3IT1 - chains A and B; structure by X-ray diffraction, 1.69 A resolution.

# Chain A (and B)
Molecule: Acid phosphatase
From: Francisella tularensis subsp. holarctica
Notes: EC 3.1.3.2; chain B of this document is another copy of the same molecule, construct and numbering; everything in this record applies to it too
Reference sequence: Q2A612 (Q2A612_FRATH); residues 2-336 here correspond to UniProt positions 17-351 (UniProt number = residue number + 15)
Chain sequence (342 residues; each row starts with the number of its first residue):
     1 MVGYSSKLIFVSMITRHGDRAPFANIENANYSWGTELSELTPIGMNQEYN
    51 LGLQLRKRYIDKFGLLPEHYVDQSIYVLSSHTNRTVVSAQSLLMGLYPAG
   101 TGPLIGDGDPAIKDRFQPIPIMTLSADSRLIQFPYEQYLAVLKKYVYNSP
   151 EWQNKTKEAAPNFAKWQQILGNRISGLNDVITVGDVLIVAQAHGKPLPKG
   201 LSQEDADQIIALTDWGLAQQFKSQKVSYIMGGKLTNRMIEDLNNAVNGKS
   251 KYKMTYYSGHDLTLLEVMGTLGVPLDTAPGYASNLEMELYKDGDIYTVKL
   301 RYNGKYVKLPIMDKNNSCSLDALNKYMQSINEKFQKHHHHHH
Unresolved in the structure: 1-5, 106, 335-342 (chain B: 1-5, 335-342)
Sequence notes: initiating methionine (1); expression tag (337-342)
Residues lining bound ligands:
  - 2-(2-methoxyethoxy)ethanol (PG0), molecule 1: Y76, R237, D241, Y252, T255, Y257
  - 2-(2-methoxyethoxy)ethanol (PG0), molecule 2: K155, A211, L212, W215

# Interface between chain A and chain B
Contacting residue pairs (74):
  E36(A) with Q73(B)
  E39(A) with Q73(B), hydrogen bond
  P42(A) with P103(B), hydrophobic; L104(B); I105(B); A111(B)
  I43(A) with I105(B)
  M45(A) with P103(B), hydrophobic; P118(B)
  N46(A) with I105(B); P110(B); A111(B), hydrogen bond (side chain-backbone)
  Y49(A) with I112(B), hydrophobic; K113(B)
  Q73(A) with E36(B); E39(B), hydrogen bond
  H81(A) with M122(B)
  T82(A) with M122(B)
  N83(A) with P120(B); M122(B)
  V86(A) with I121(B); M122(B), hydrophobic
  V87(A) with P118(B), hydrophobic; P120(B)
  Q90(A) with F116(B); P118(B); I119(B), hydrogen bond (side chain-backbone); P120(B); I121(B)
  S91(A) with I112(B); P118(B)
  M94(A) with M94(B), hydrophobic; I112(B), hydrophobic; F116(B), hydrophobic
  A99(A) with D114(B); F116(B), hydrophobic
  P103(A) with P42(B), hydrophobic; M45(B), hydrophobic
  L104(A) with P42(B)
  I105(A) with P42(B); I43(B); N46(B)
  P110(A) with N46(B)
  A111(A) with P42(B); N46(B), hydrogen bond (backbone-side chain)
  I112(A) with Y49(B), hydrophobic; S91(B); M94(B), hydrophobic
  K113(A) with Y49(B)
  D114(A) with A99(B); D114(B)
  F116(A) with Q90(B); M94(B), hydrophobic; A99(B), hydrophobic; F116(B), hydrophobic
  P118(A) with M45(B); V87(B), hydrophobic; Q90(B); S91(B)
  I119(A) with Q90(B), hydrogen bond (backbone-side chain)
  P120(A) with N83(B); V87(B); Q90(B)
  I121(A) with V86(B); Q90(B); T123(B)
  M122(A) with H81(B); T82(B); N83(B); V86(B), hydrophobic; T123(B)
  T123(A) with I121(B); M122(B); T123(B), hydrogen bond (backbone-side chain)
Also at the interface, not in a pair above, chain A (38 interface residues in all): T35, L37, S38, L40, D72, Q117
Also at the interface, not in a pair above, chain B (39 interface residues in all): T35, L37, S38, L40, D72, Y76, Q117

# In short
38 residues of chain A face 39 of chain B across their interface, with 7 hydrogen bonds. Among the polar pairs
are E39(A)-Q73(B), N46(A)-A111(B) and Q90(A)-I119(B). Chain A binds 2-(2-methoxyethoxy)ethanol.
Chain A and chain B are both Acid phosphatase (Francisella tularensis subsp. holarctica); the structure,
Crystal Structure Francisella tularensis histidine acid phosphatase complexed with L(+)-tartrate, was
determined by X-ray diffraction (same publication as 3IT0 and 3IT2).
